Entry 8Q16 (electron microscopy, 3.60 A resolution); this record covers chains B and I of the 10 polymer chains in the assembly.

# Chain B
Name: Histone H2A.2
Reference sequence: A2YMC6 (H2A2_ORYSI); residues 1-135 here = UniProt positions 1-135
Amino-acid sequence (135 residues; numbered 1 to 135; the number before each row is that of its first residue):
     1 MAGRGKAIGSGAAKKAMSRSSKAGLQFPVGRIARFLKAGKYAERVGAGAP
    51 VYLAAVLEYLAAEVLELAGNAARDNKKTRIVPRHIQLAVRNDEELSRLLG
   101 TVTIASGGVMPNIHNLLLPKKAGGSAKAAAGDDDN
Not modelled in the structure: 1-17, 119-135

# Chain I
Molecule: Widom 601
Sequence (147 nucleotides; numbered -73 to 73; the number before each row is that of its first residue; numbers below 1 keep their minus sign (DA-73 is residue -73)):
   -73 ACAGGATGTATATATCTGACACGTGCCTGGAGACTAGGGAGTAATCCCCT
   -23 TGGCGGTTAAAACGCGGGGGACAGCGCGTACGTGCGTTTAAGCGGTGCTA
    27 GAGCTGTCTACGACCAATTGAGCGGCCTCGGCACCGGGATTCTCCAG

# Chain B / chain I interface
Contacting residue pairs (14; chain B residue first):
  Arg31(B) with DG48(I), sugar contact; DC49(I), salt bridge to the phosphate
  Arg44(B) with DG38(I), hydrogen bond to the sugar; DA39(I), phosphate contact
  Val45(B) with DG38(I), sugar contact; DA39(I), hydrogen bond to the phosphate
  Gly46(B) with DG38(I), phosphate contact
  Ala47(B) with DG38(I), hydrogen bond to the phosphate
  Lys77(B) with DC58(I), phosphate contact; DA59(I), salt bridge to the phosphate
  Thr78(B) with DG57(I), phosphate contact; DC58(I), hydrogen bond to the phosphate
  Arg79(B) with DG57(I), hydrogen bond to the sugar; DC58(I), phosphate contact
Also at the interface, not in a pair above, chain B (9 interface residues in all): Lys37

# In short
The interface between chain B and chain I involves 9 residues on one side and 7 on the other, with 5 hydrogen
bonds and 2 salt bridges. Polar contacts include Arg44(B)-DG38(I), Arg79(B)-DG57(I) and Val45(B)-DA39(I).
Here chain B is Histone H2A.2 and chain I is Widom 601. Entry 8Q16 (CryoEM structure of rice nucleosome
containing a H4 variant chimera) was determined by electron microscopy (same publication as 8Q15).
